1LT3 - chains H and A of the 6 polymer chains in the assembly; structure by X-ray diffraction, 2.00 A resolution.

# Chain H
Name: Heat-labile enterotoxin
Source organism: Escherichia coli
Notes: fragment: holotoxin; engineered mutation(s): N40C, G166C
UniProtKB: P32890 (ELBP_ECOLI); residues 1-103 here correspond to UniProt positions 22-124 (UniProt number = residue number + 21)
Chain sequence (103 residues; row label = number of the first residue in the row):
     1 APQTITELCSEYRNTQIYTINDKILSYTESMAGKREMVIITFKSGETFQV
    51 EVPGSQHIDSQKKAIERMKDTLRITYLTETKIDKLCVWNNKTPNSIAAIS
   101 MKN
Cystine bridges: Cys9-Cys86

# Chain A
Name: Heat-labile enterotoxin
Source organism: Escherichia coli
Notes: fragment: holotoxin
UniProtKB: P06717 (ELAP_ECOLI); residues 1-240 here correspond to UniProt positions 19-258 (UniProt number = residue number + 18)
Chain sequence (240 residues; numbered 1 to 240; the number before each row is that of its first residue):
     1 NGDRLYRADSRPPDEIKRSGGLMPRGHNEYFDRGTQMNICLYDHARGTQT
    51 GFVRYDDGYVSTSLSLRSAHLAGQSILSGYSTYYIYVIATAPNMFNVNDV
   101 LGVYSPHPYEQEVSALGGIPYSQIYGWYRVNFGVIDERLHRNREYRDRYY
   151 RNLNIAPAEDGYRLACFPPDHQAWREEPWIHHAPQGCGNSSRTITGDTCN
   201 EETQNLSTIYLREYQSKVKRQIFSDYQSEVDIYNRIRDEL
Disordered / not traced: 1-3, 189-195, 237-240
Differences from the reference sequence: engineered mutation Cys40 (Asn58 in P06717), Cys166 (Gly184 in P06717)
Curated features (UniProtKB/Swiss-Prot):
  - active site: Glu112
Cystine bridges: Cys40-Cys166, Cys187-Cys199

# Chain H / chain A interface
Contacting residue pairs - 6 pairs, chain H then chain A:
  Asp70(H) with Ser228(A)
  Ile74(H) with Tyr226(A), hydrophobic; Ser228(A)
  Thr78(H) with Asp225(A); Tyr226(A)
  Glu79(H) with Arg143(A), salt bridge
Other interface residues (no listed pair), chain H (7 interface residues in all): Lys63, Arg73, Thr80
Other interface residues (no listed pair), chain A (5 interface residues in all): Asn234

# In short
The interface between chain H and chain A involves 7 residues on one side and 5 on the other, with 1 salt
bridge. Its one salt-bridged contact is Glu79(H)-Arg143(A). UniProt lists active-site residue Glu112(A) on
chain A.
Here chain H is Heat-labile enterotoxin and chain A is Heat-labile enterotoxin, both from Escherichia coli.
Entry 1LT3 (Heat-labile enterotoxin double mutant N40C/G166C) was determined by X-ray diffraction.
